Entry 6VDK (electron microscopy, 4.50 A resolution (low resolution: residue-level contacts below are approximate; hydrogen-bond / salt-bridge calls are withheld)); this record covers chains A and P of the 12 polymer chains in the assembly.

[Chain A (and P)]
Name: Integrase
Source organism: Human immunodeficiency virus 1
Notes: EC 2.7.7.-; chain P of this document is another copy of the same molecule, construct and numbering; everything in this record applies to it too
UniProt: F2WR39 (F2WR39_9HIV1); residues 1-288 here = UniProt positions 1-288
Chain sequence (364 residues; each row starts with the number of its first residue; numbers below 1 keep their minus sign (Gly-75 is residue -75)):
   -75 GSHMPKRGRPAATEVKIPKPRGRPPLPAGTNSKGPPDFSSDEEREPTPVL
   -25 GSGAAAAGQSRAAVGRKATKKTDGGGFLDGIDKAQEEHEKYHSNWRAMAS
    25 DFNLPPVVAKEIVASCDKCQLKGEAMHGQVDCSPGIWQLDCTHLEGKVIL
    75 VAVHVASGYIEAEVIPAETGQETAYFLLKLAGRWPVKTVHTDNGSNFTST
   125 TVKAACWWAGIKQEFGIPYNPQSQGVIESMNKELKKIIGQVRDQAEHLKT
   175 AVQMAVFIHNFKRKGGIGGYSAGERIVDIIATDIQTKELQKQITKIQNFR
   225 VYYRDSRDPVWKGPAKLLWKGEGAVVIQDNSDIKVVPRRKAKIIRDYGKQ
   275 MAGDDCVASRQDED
Not modelled in the structure: -75 to 0, 271-288 (chain P: -75 to 221, 269-288)
Differences from the reference sequence: expression tag (-75 to 0)
Metal / ion sites: Mg2+ site 1: Asp64, Asp116 (together with Dolutegravir); Mg2+ site 2: Glu152 (together with Dolutegravir)
Small-molecule neighbours: Dolutegravir (DLU; (4R,12aS)-N-(2,4-difluorobenzyl)-7-hydroxy-4-methyl-6,8-dioxo-3,4,6,8,12,12a-hexahydro-2H-pyrido[1',2':4,5]pyrazino[2,1-b][1,3]oxazine-9-carboxamide): Asp64, Cys65, Asp116, Asn117, Gly118, Pro142, Tyr143, Pro145, Gln146, Glu152

[Interface between chain A and chain P]
Contacting residue pairs - 20 pairs, chain A then chain P:
  Asp41(A) - Tyr226(P)
  Gln44(A) - Tyr226(P)
  Leu45(A) - Trp235(P)
  Leu45(A) - Lys266(P)
  Lys46(A) - Trp235(P)
  Gly47(A) - Trp235(P)
  Gly47(A) - Ala265(P)
  Gly47(A) - Lys266(P)
  Glu48(A) - Arg262(P)
  Glu48(A) - Arg263(P)
  Glu48(A) - Ala265(P)
  Glu48(A) - Lys266(P)
  Met50(A) - Arg262(P)
  Met50(A) - Arg263(P)
  His51(A) - Arg263(P)
  Ile141(A) - Val259(P)
  Tyr143(A) - Ser230(P)
  Tyr143(A) - Arg231(P)
  Asn144(A) - Arg263(P)
  Gln146(A) - Arg263(P)
Interface residues without a listed pair, chain P (12 interface residues in all): Arg228, Ala248, Pro261

[In short]
Chain A and chain P each contribute 12 residues to their interface. Bound to chain A: Dolutegravir. Asp64(A)
and Asp116(A) form the Mg2+ site 1.
Chain A and chain P are both Integrase (Human immunodeficiency virus 1); the structure, CryoEM structure of
HIV-1 conserved Intasome Core, was determined by electron microscopy together with 6U8Q from the same study.
